PDB entry 7W9I | electron microscopy, 3.40 A resolution | chains A and E

[Chain A]
Name: Angiotensin-converting enzyme 2
Organism: Severe acute respiratory syndrome-related coronavirus
Notes: EC 3.4.17.23, 3.4.17.-
Reference sequence: Q9BYF1 (ACE2_HUMAN); residue numbers follow UniProt; this construct covers 17-615
Amino-acid sequence (625 residues; each row starts with the number of its first residue; numbering starts at 0):
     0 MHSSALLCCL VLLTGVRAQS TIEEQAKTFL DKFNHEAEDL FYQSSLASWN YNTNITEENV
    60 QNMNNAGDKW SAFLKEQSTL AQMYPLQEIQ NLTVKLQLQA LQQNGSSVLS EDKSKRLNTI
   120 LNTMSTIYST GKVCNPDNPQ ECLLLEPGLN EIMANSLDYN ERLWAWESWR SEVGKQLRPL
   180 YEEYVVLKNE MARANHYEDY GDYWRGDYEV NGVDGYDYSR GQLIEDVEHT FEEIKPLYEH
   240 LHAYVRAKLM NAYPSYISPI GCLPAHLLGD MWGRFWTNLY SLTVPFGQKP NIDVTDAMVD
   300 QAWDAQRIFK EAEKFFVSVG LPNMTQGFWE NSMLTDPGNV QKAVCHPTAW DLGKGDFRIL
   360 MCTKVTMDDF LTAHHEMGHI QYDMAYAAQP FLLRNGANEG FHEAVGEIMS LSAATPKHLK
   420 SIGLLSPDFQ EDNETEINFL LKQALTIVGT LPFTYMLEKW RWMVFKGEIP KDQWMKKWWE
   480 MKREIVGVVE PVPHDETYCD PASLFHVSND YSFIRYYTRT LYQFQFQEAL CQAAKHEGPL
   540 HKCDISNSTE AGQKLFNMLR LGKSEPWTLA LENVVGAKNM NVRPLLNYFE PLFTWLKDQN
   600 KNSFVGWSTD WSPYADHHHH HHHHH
Disordered / not traced: 0-18, 616-624
Construct notes: initiating methionine (0); expression tag (1-16, 616-624)
Disulfide bonds: C133-C141, C344-C361, C530-C542
UniProt features mapped onto this chain:
  - region (Interaction with SARS-CoV spike glycoprotein): D30 to Y41, M82 to P84, K353 to R357
  - active site: E375 (Proton acceptor), H505 (Proton donor)
  - binding site (chloride): R169, W477, K481
  - binding site (substrate): R273, H345, P346, Y515
  - binding site (Zn(2+)): H374, H378, E402
  - glycosylation (N-linked (GlcNAc...) asparagine): N53, N90, N103, N322, N432, N546
  - mutagenesis: S19 (S19P: Increases slightly the interaction with RBD domain of SARS-CoV-2 spike protein), Q24 to K26 (Slightly inhibits interaction with SARS-CoV spike glycoprotein), Q24 (Q24T: Increases slightly the interaction with RBD domain of SARS-CoV-2 spike protein), A25 (A25V: Increases slightly the interaction with RBD domain of SARS-CoV-2 spike protein), T27 (T27Y: Increases slightly the interaction with RBD domain of SARS-CoV-2 spike protein. In sACE2.v2.2; increases interaction with RBD domain of SARS-CoV-2 spike protein ...), L29 (L29F: Increases slightly the interaction with RBD domain of SARS-CoV-2 spike protein), K31 (K31D: Abolishes interaction with SARS-CoV spike glycoprotein; K31Y: Increases slightly the interaction with RBD domain of SARS-CoV-2 spike protein), N33 (N33D: Increases slightly the interaction with RBD domain of SARS-CoV-2 spike protein), H34 (H34A: Increases slightly the interaction with RBD domain of SARS-CoV-2 spike protein), E37 (E37A: No effect on interaction with SARS-CoV spike glycoprotein), D38 (D38A: No effect on interaction with SARS-CoV spike glycoprotein), L39 (L39R: Increases slightly the interaction with RBD domain of SARS-CoV-2 spike protein), 48 further mutagenesis entries in UniProt

[Chain E]
Name: Spike protein S1
Organism: Severe acute respiratory syndrome-related coronavirus
Reference sequence: P0DTC2 (SPIKE_SARS2); residue numbers follow UniProt; this construct covers 333-526
Amino-acid sequence (194 residues; numbered 333 to 526; the number before each row is that of its first residue):
   333 TNLCPFGEVF NATRFASVYA WNRKRISNCV ADYSVLYNSA SFSTFKCYGV SPTKLNDLCF
   393 TNVYADSFVI RGDEVRQIAP GQTGKIADYN YKLPDDFTGC VIAWNSNNLD SKVGGNYNYR
   453 YRLFRKSNLK PFERDISTEI YQAGSKPCNG VEGFNCYFPL QSYGFQPTNG VGYQPYRVVV
   513 LSFELLHAPA TVCG
Construct notes: variant R452 (Leu in P0DTC2); conflict K478 (Thr in P0DTC2)
Disulfide bonds: C336-C361, C379-C432, C391-C525, C480-C488
UniProt features mapped onto this chain:
  - region: R403 to D405 (Integrin-binding motif), N448 to Y451, Y453 to F456 (Immunodominant HLA epitope recognized by the CD8+)
  - glycosylation: N343 (N-linked (GlcNAc...) (complex) asparagine)
  - natural variant: G339 (G339D: In strain: Omicron/BA.1, Omicron/BA.2 and 4 more; G339H: In strain: Omicron/BA.2.75, Omicron/XBB.1.5 and 1 more), R346 (R346K: In strain: Mu/B.1.621; R346T: In strain: Omicron/BQ.1.1, Omicron/XBB.1.5 and 1 more), L368 (L368I: In strain: Omicron/XBB.1.5, Omicron/EG.5.1), S371 (S371F: In strain: Omicron/BA.2, Omicron/BA.2.12.1 and 6 more; S371L: In strain: Omicron/BA.1), S373 (S373P: In strain: Omicron/BA.1, Omicron/BA.2 and 7 more), S375 (S375F: In strain: Omicron/BA.1, Omicron/BA.2 and 7 more), T376 (T376A: In strain: Omicron/BA.2, Omicron/BA.2.12.1 and 5 more), D405 (D405N: In strain: Omicron/BA.2, Omicron/BA.2.12.1 and 6 more), R408 (R408S: In strain: Omicron/BA.2, Omicron/BA.2.12.1 and 6 more), K417 (K417N: In strain: Beta/B.1.351, Omicron/BA.1 and 8 more; K417T: In strain: Gamma/P.1), N440 (N440K: In strain: Omicron/BA.1, Omicron/BA.2 and 7 more), K444 (K444T: In strain: Omicron/BQ.1.1), 16 further natural variant entries in UniProt
  - mutagenesis: N343 (N343Q: Reduced viral infectivity), Y453 (Y453F: Decreased HLA binding to NF9 epitope. Increased binding affinity to human ACE2), A475 (A475V: Increased resistance to neutralizing antibodies), V483 (V483A: Increased resistance to neutralizing antibodies), E484 (E484D: Increased replication in human TMEM106B overexpressing cells), F490 (F490L: Increased resistance to neutralizing antibodies and human covalescent sera neutralization), Q493 (Q493N: Reduced host ACE2-binding affinity in vitro; Q493Y: Reduced host ACE2-binding affinity in vitro), N501 (N501T: Reduced host ACE2-binding affinity in vitro; N501Y: Increased binding affinity to human ACE2), H519 (H519P: Increased resistance to human covalescent sera neutralization)
From the paper describing this entry:
  - contacts within the chain: K478-N487 (hydrogen bond)
  - conformationally variable residues (loop rearrangement): Y473 to F490

[Chain A / chain E interface]
Residue-residue contacts (37; chain A residue first):
  Q24(A) - A475(E)
  Q24(A) - G476(E)
  Q24(A) - N487(E)  hydrogen bond
  T27(A) - F456(E)
  T27(A) - Y473(E)
  T27(A) - A475(E)
  T27(A) - Y489(E)
  F28(A) - Y489(E)
  D30(A) - K417(E)  salt bridge
  D30(A) - L455(E)
  D30(A) - F456(E)
  K31(A) - F456(E)
  K31(A) - Y489(E)
  K31(A) - F490(E)  hydrogen bond (side chain-backbone)
  K31(A) - Q493(E)
  H34(A) - Y453(E)  hydrogen bond
  H34(A) - L455(E)
  H34(A) - Q493(E)
  E37(A) - Y505(E)  hydrogen bond
  D38(A) - G496(E)
  Y41(A) - Q498(E)
  Y41(A) - T500(E)  hydrogen bond
  Y41(A) - N501(E)
  Q42(A) - Y449(E)  hydrogen bond
  L45(A) - Q498(E)
  M82(A) - F486(E)  hydrophobic
  Y83(A) - F486(E)  hydrophobic
  Y83(A) - N487(E)  hydrogen bond
  Y83(A) - Y489(E)  hydrogen bond
  K353(A) - G496(E)
  K353(A) - N501(E)
  K353(A) - G502(E)  hydrogen bond (backbone-backbone)
  K353(A) - Y505(E)
  G354(A) - G502(E)
  D355(A) - T500(E)
  R357(A) - T500(E)
  R393(A) - Y505(E)
Also at the interface, not in a pair above, chain A (20 interface residues in all): E35, N330
Also at the interface, not in a pair above, chain E (20 interface residues in all): G446
From the paper, about this interface:
  - residue pairs: K31(A)-F490(E) (hydrogen bond), Y83(A)-Y489(E) (hydrogen bond)

[In short]
Chain A and chain E each contribute 20 residues to their interface; the contacts include 9 hydrogen bonds and
1 salt bridge. Polar contacts include D30(A)-K417(E), Q24(A)-N487(E) and K31(A)-F490(E). The authors report
hydrogen bonds between K31(A) and F490(E) and Y83(A) and Y489(E). The paper reports conformational variability
at Y473(E); contacts within the chain involving K478(E) and N487(E).
Chain A is Angiotensin-converting enzyme 2 and chain E is Spike protein S1, both from Severe acute respiratory
syndrome-related coronavirus; the structure, SARS-CoV-2 Delta S-RBD-ACE2, was determined by electron
microscopy together with 7W98, 7W99, 7W9B, 7W9C, 7W9E and 7W9F from the same study.
